PDB entry 6FVW | electron microscopy, 4.50 A resolution (low resolution: residue-level contacts below are approximate; hydrogen-bond / salt-bridge calls are withheld) | chains I and J of the 47 polymer chains in the assembly

Chain I:
Protein: 26S proteasome regulatory subunit 4 homolog
Organism: Saccharomyces cerevisiae (strain ATCC 204508 / S288c)
UniProt: P40327 (PRS4_YEAST); residue numbers follow UniProt; this construct covers 53-437
Sequence (385 residues; numbered 53 to 437; the number before each row is that of its first residue):
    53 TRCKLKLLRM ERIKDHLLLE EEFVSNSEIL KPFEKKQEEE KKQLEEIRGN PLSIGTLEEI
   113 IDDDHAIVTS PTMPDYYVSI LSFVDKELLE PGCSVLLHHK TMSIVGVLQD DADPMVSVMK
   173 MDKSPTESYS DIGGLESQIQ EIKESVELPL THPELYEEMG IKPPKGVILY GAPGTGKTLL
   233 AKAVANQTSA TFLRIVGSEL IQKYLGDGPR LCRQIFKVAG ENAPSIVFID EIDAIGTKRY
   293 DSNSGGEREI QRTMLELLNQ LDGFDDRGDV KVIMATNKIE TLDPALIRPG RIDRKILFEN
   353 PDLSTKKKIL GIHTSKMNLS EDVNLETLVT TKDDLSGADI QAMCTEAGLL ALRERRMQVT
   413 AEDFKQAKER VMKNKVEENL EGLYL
Curated features (UniProtKB/Swiss-Prot):
  - binding site (ATP): G223 to T230
  - cross-link (Glycyl lysine isopeptide (Lys-Gly)): K234 (interchain with G-Cter in ubiquitin), K255 (interchain with G-Cter in ubiquitin), K290 (interchain with G-Cter in ubiquitin)
  - mutagenesis: K229 (K229Q: 73% loss of ATPase activity)
Bound ions: Mg2+: T230 (together with ATP)
Ligand contacts:
  - ATP (adenosine-5'-triphosphate), molecule 1: D183, I184, G185, A224, P225, G226, T227, G228, K229, T230, L231, D282, E283, A327, T328, N329, I361, H365, G389, A390, Q393
  - ATP, molecule 2: D314, A337, R340, P341, R343
Reported in the primary citation:
  - mutagenesis - R407C: unchanged growth

Chain J:
Protein: 26S proteasome regulatory subunit 8 homolog
Organism: Saccharomyces cerevisiae (strain ATCC 204508 / S288c)
UniProt: Q01939 (PRS8_YEAST); residue numbers follow UniProt; this construct covers 3-405
Sequence (403 residues; numbered 3 to 405; the number before each row is that of its first residue):
     3 AAVTSSNIVL ETHESGIKPY FEQKIQETEL KIRSKTENVR RLEAQRNALN DKVRFIKDEL
    63 RLLQEPGSYV GEVIKIVSDK KVLVKVQPEG KYIVDVAKDI NVKDLKASQR VCLRSDSYML
   123 HKVLENKADP LVSLMMVEKV PDSTYDMVGG LTKQIKEIKE VIELPVKHPE LFESLGIAQP
   183 KGVILYGPPG TGKTLLARAV AHHTDCKFIR VSGAELVQKY IGEGSRMVRE LFVMAREHAP
   243 SIIFMDEIDS IGSTRVEGSG GGDSEVQRTM LELLNQLDGF ETSKNIKIIM ATNRLDILDP
   303 ALLRPGRIDR KIEFPPPSVA ARAEILRIHS RKMNLTRGIN LRKVAEKMNG CSGADVKGVC
   363 TEAGMYALRE RRIHVTQEDF ELAVGKVMNK NQETAISVAK LFK
Curated features (UniProtKB/Swiss-Prot):
  - binding site (ATP): G189 to T196
Bound ions: Mg2+: T196 (together with ATP)
Ligand contacts:
  - ATP (adenosine-5'-triphosphate), molecule 1: M149, V150, G192, T193, G194, K195, T196, L197, R200, I250, F316, I327, H331, G355, A356, K359
  - ATP, molecule 2: N277, D280, R306, R309

Chain I / chain J interface:
Contacting residue pairs (95):
  R100(I) - D81(J)
  R100(I) - K83(J)
  N102(I) - K83(J)
  N102(I) - I95(J)
  N102(I) - V96(J)
  N102(I) - D97(J)
  P103(I) - I95(J)
  P103(I) - V96(J)
  P103(I) - S119(J)
  L104(I) - Y94(J)
  L104(I) - I95(J)
  S105(I) - Y94(J)
  I106(I) - K93(J)
  L160(I) - V79(J)
  L160(I) - D81(J)
  Q161(I) - K77(J)
  A164(I) - K77(J)
  A164(I) - K93(J)
  D165(I) - K93(J)
  P166(I) - I76(J)
  V170(I) - R231(J)
  K175(I) - F282(J)
  P225(I) - R306(J)
  P225(I) - P307(J)
  G226(I) - R306(J)
  K229(I) - R306(J)
  K234(I) - E283(J)
  R246(I) - F282(J)
  V248(I) - E274(J)
  V248(I) - N277(J)
  S250(I) - S227(J)
  S250(I) - R228(J)
  S250(I) - R270(J)
  S250(I) - E274(J)
  E251(I) - R228(J)
  E251(I) - R231(J)
  E251(I) - E274(J)
  I253(I) - R228(J)
  I253(I) - R270(J)
  Q254(I) - R228(J)
  K255(I) - E225(J)
  Y256(I) - I223(J)
  Y256(I) - G224(J)
  D282(I) - F282(J)
  E283(I) - L273(J)
  E283(I) - N277(J)
  D285(I) - L273(J)
  A286(I) - R270(J)
  K290(I) - G262(J)
  K290(I) - S266(J)
  K290(I) - R270(J)
  R291(I) - G262(J)
  R291(I) - G263(J)
  Y292(I) - G263(J)
  Y292(I) - E267(J)
  Y292(I) - R270(J)
  D293(I) - G263(J)
  D293(I) - G264(J)
  I302(I) - R270(J)
  N329(I) - R306(J)
  K330(I) - S261(J)
  T333(I) - S261(J)
  K368(I) - S176(J)
  K368(I) - G178(J)
  K368(I) - I179(J)
  M369(I) - S176(J)
  M369(I) - L177(J)
  M369(I) - G178(J)
  M369(I) - I179(J)
  N370(I) - S176(J)
  A390(I) - K183(J)
  A390(I) - P307(J)
  A390(I) - G308(J)
  A390(I) - D311(J)
  D391(I) - P307(J)
  D391(I) - D311(J)
  Q393(I) - K183(J)
  A394(I) - D311(J)
  C396(I) - I179(J)
  T397(I) - I179(J)
  T397(I) - A180(J)
  T397(I) - P182(J)
  E398(I) - R312(J)
  L401(I) - F174(J)
  L401(I) - R312(J)
  L404(I) - F174(J)
  R405(I) - E159(J)
  R405(I) - E162(J)
  R405(I) - R312(J)
  M409(I) - L177(J)
  R422(I) - R312(J)
  V423(I) - D311(J)
  K425(I) - Y188(J)
  N426(I) - D311(J)
  N426(I) - K313(J)
Interface residues without a listed pair, chain I (64 interface residues in all): P123, L148, M167, S169, T230, F280, E332, H365, S388
Interface residues without a listed pair, chain J (58 interface residues in all): L85, G92, V163, L166, L173, Q181, R238, G260, D265, Q269, D280, A303

Overview:
The interface between chain I and chain J involves 64 residues on one side and 58 on the other. One ATP
molecule is bound between chain I and chain J. Ligands of chain I: ATP. Bound to chain J: ATP. From the paper:
R407C of chain I leaves growth unchanged.
Chain I is 26S proteasome regulatory subunit 4 homolog and chain J is 26S proteasome regulatory subunit 8
homolog, both from Saccharomyces cerevisiae (strain ATCC 204508 / S288c); the structure, 26S proteasome, s4
state, was determined by electron microscopy, deposited together with 6FVT, 6FVU, 6FVV, 6FVX and 6FVY.
